PDB entry 6I0V | X-ray diffraction, 1.85 A resolution | chains A and B

# Chain A
Protein: Terminal uridylyltransferase Tailor
Organism: Drosophila melanogaster
Notes: EC 2.7.7.52
UniProt: Q9VI58 (TUTT_DROME); numbering as in UniProt (aligned over 180-560)
Sequence (384 residues; each row starts with the number of its first residue):
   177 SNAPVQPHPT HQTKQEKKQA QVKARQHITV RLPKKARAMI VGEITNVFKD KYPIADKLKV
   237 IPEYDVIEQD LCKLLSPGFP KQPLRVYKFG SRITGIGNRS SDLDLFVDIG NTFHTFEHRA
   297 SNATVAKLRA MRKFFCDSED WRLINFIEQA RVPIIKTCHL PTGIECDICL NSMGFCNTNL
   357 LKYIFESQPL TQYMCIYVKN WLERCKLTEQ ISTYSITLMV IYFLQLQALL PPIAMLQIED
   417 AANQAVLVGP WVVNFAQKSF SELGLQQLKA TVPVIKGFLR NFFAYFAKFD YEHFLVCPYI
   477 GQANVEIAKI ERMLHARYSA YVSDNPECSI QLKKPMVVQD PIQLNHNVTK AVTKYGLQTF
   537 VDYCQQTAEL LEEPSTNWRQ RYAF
Unresolved in the structure: 177-197, 219, 416-419, 549-560
Sequence notes: expression tag (177-179)
Bound ions: Mg2+ site 1: Asp-278, Asp-280, Asp-343 (shared with G5(B), U6(B) of chain B); Mg2+ site 2: Asp-278, Asp-280 (shared with U6(B) of chain B)
Curated features (UniProtKB/Swiss-Prot):
  - binding site (Mg(2+)): Asp-278, Asp-280
  - mutagenesis: Asp-280 (D280A: Abolishes catalytic activity)
What the authors report for this chain:
  - binding site for the 6-nt RNA strand (chain B): Asp-280, Arg-327
  - conformationally variable residues (side-chain flip): Asp-278, Arg-327
  - Mg2+ coordination: Asp-278, Asp-280, Asp-343
  - specificity-determining residues: Arg-327
  - mutagenesis - R327A: decreased catalytic activity on 3'-G substrate
  - mutagenesis - Q519A: decreased catalytic activity
  - mutagenesis - R327K: unchanged catalytic activity on 3'-G and 3'-U RNA substrates
  - mutagenesis - D280A: abolished catalytic activity

# Chain B
Molecule: 6-nt RNA strand
Sequence (6 nucleotides; row label = number of the first residue in the row):
     1 CACAGU
Unresolved in the structure: 1
Bound ions: Mg2+ site 1: G5, U6 (shared with Asp-278(A), Asp-280(A), Asp-343(A) of chain A); Mg2+ site 2: U6 (shared with Asp-278(A), Asp-280(A) of chain A)

# Chain A / chain B interface
Pairs across the interface (28):
  Phe-265(A) / G5(B)  base contact
  Phe-265(A) / U6(B)  sugar contact
  Gly-266(A) / U6(B)  phosphate contact
  Asp-278(A) / U6(B)  phosphate contact
  Asp-280(A) / G5(B)  hydrogen bond to the sugar
  Asp-280(A) / U6(B)  sugar contact
  Ile-323(A) / A4(B)  base contact
  Ala-326(A) / A4(B)  base contact
  Arg-327(A) / A4(B)  salt bridge to the phosphate
  Arg-327(A) / G5(B)  hydrogen bond to the base
  Arg-327(A) / U6(B)  base contact
  Val-328(A) / G5(B)  base contact
  Ile-330(A) / G5(B)  sugar contact
  Asp-343(A) / G5(B)  sugar contact
  Cys-345(A) / G5(B)  base contact
  Asn-347(A) / G5(B)  hydrogen bond to the base
  Met-349(A) / G5(B)  base contact
  Gly-350(A) / G5(B)  base contact
  Gly-350(A) / U6(B)  hydrogen bond to the sugar
  Asn-353(A) / U6(B)  hydrogen bond to the sugar
  Thr-354(A) / U6(B)  sugar contact
  Tyr-390(A) / U6(B)  base contact
  Gln-507(A) / C3(B)  hydrogen bond to the phosphate
  His-522(A) / U6(B)  hydrogen bond to the base
  Val-524(A) / U6(B)  base contact
  Lys-526(A) / C3(B)  hydrogen bond to the phosphate
  Lys-526(A) / A4(B)  salt bridge to the phosphate
  Ala-527(A) / C3(B)  sugar contact
Other interface residues (no listed pair), chain A (27 interface residues in all): Ser-267, Ser-348, Lys-510, Asp-516, Gln-519
Other interface residues (no listed pair), chain B (5 interface residues in all): A2

# In short
The interface between chain A and chain B involves 27 residues on one side and 5 on the other, with 8 hydrogen
bonds and 2 salt bridges. Polar contacts include Arg-327(A)/G5(B), Asn-347(A)/G5(B) and His-522(A)/U6(B). The
paper reports a binding site for the 6-nt RNA strand (chain B) at Asp-280(A) and Arg-327(A); R327A of chain A
reduces catalytic activity on 3'-G substrate; 4 substitutions were tested in all.
Here chain A is Terminal uridylyltransferase Tailor (Drosophila melanogaster) and chain B is a 6-nt RNA
strand. Entry 6I0V (Crystal structure of DmTailor in complex with CACAGU RNA) was determined by X-ray
diffraction (same publication as 6I0S, 6I0T and 6I0U).
